PDB entry 5XUT | X-ray diffraction, 2.40 A resolution | chains A and C of the 4 polymer chains in the assembly

== Chain A ==
Name: LbCpf1
Source organism: Lachnospiraceae bacterium ND2006
Amino-acid sequence (1231 residues; row label = number of the first residue in the row; numbers below 1 keep their minus sign (Gly-2 is residue -2)):
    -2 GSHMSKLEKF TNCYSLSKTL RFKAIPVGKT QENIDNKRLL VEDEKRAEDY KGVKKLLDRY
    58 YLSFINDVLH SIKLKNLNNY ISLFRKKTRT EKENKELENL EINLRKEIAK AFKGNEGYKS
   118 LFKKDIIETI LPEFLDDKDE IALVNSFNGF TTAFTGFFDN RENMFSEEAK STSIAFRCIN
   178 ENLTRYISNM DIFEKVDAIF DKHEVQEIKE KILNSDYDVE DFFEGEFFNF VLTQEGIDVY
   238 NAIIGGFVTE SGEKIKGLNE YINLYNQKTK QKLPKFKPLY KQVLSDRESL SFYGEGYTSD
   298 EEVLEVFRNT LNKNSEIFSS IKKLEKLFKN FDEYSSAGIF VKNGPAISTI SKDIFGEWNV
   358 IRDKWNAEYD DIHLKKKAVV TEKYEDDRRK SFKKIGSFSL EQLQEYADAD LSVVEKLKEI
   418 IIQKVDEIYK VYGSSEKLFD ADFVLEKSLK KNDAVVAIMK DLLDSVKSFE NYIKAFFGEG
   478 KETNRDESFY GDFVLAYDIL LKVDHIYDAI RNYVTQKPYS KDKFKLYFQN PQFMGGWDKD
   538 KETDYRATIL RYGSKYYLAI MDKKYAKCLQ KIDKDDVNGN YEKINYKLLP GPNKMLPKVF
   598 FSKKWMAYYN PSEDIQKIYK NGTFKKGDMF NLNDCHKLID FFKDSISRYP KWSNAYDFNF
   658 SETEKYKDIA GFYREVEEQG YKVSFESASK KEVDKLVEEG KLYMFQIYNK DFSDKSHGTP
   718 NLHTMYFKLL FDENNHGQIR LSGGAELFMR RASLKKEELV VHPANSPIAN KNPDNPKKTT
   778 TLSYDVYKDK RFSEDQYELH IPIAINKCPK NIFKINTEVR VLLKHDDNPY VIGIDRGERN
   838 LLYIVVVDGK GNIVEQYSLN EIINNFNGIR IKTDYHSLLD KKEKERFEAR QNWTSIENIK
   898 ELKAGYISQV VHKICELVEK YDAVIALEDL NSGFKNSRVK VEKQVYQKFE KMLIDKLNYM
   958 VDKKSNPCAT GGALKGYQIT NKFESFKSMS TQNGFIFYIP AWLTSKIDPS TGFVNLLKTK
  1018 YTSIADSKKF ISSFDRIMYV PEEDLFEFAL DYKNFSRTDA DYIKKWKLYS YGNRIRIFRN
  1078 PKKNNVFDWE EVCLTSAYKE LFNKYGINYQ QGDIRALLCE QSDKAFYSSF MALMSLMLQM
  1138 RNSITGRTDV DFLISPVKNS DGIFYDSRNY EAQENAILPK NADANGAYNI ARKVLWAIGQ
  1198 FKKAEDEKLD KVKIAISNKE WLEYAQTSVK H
Disordered / not traced: -2 to 0, 372-376, 1078-1081, 1227-1228
Metal / ion sites: Mg2+: Thr716 (shared with 1 residue of chain B)
What the authors report for this chain:
  - binding site for the 29-nt DNA strand (chain C): Lys538, Tyr542
  - conformationally variable residues (order/disorder transition): Lys595
  - catalytic residues: Arg1138 (proposed by the authors, not directly observed)
  - mutagenesis - D832A, E925A, D1180A: abolished catalytic activity
  - mutagenesis - R1138A: decreased catalytic activity

== Chain C ==
Molecule: 29-nt DNA strand
Sequence (29 nucleotides; each row starts with the number of its first residue; numbers below 1 keep their minus sign (DG-19 is residue -19)):
   -19 GCCAAGCGCA CCTAATTTCC TAGAGGACG

== Interface between chain A and chain C ==
Contacting residue pairs - 87 pairs, chain A then chain C:
  Ser14(A) - DC0(C)  base contact
  Asp156(A) - DC-1(C)  sugar contact
  Asn160(A) - DT-2(C)  hydrogen bond to the sugar
  Lys167(A) - DT-3(C)  phosphate contact
  Lys167(A) - DT-2(C)  salt bridge to the phosphate
  Ser168(A) - DT-4(C)  hydrogen bond to the phosphate
  Ser168(A) - DT-3(C)  hydrogen bond to the phosphate
  Thr169(A) - DT-3(C)  sugar contact
  Gly242(A) - DG-14(C)  phosphate contact
  Gly242(A) - DC-13(C)  sugar contact
  Gly243(A) - DC-13(C)  sugar contact
  Val245(A) - DC-13(C)  sugar contact
  Lys251(A) - DG-14(C)  sugar contact
  Lys251(A) - DC-13(C)  sugar contact
  Asn256(A) - DA-15(C)  phosphate contact
  Asn256(A) - DG-14(C)  hydrogen bond to the phosphate
  Glu257(A) - DA-15(C)  base contact
  Glu257(A) - DG-14(C)  sugar contact
  Asn260(A) - DA-16(C)  hydrogen bond to the base
  Asn260(A) - DA-15(C)  hydrogen bond to the sugar
  Gln264(A) - DA-16(C)  sugar contact
  Lys272(A) - DA-15(C)  salt bridge to the phosphate
  Lys272(A) - DG-14(C)  salt bridge to the phosphate
  Ser286(A) - DC-13(C)  phosphate contact
  Ser286(A) - DG-12(C)  hydrogen bond to the phosphate
  Ser288(A) - DC-13(C)  hydrogen bond to the phosphate
  Tyr290(A) - DG-12(C)  sugar contact
  Tyr290(A) - DC-11(C)  sugar contact
  Ser345(A) - DG-19(C)  base contact
  Lys349(A) - DG-19(C)  hydrogen bond to the sugar
  Trp355(A) - DG-19(C)  hydrogen bond to the base
  Arg508(A) - DG-12(C)  base contact
  Asn509(A) - DC-11(C)  sugar contact
  Asn509(A) - DA-10(C)  sugar contact
  Thr512(A) - DA-10(C)  phosphate contact
  Thr512(A) - DC-9(C)  sugar contact
  Gln513(A) - DA-10(C)  phosphate contact
  Gln513(A) - DC-9(C)  phosphate contact
  Lys514(A) - DC-9(C)  hydrogen bond to the phosphate
  Gly533(A) - DA2(C)  phosphate contact
  Trp534(A) - DA2(C)  phosphate contact
  Asp535(A) - DA2(C)  hydrogen bond to the phosphate
  Asp535(A) - DG3(C)  phosphate contact
  Asp537(A) - DG3(C)  phosphate contact
  Lys538(A) - DA2(C)  base contact
  Lys538(A) - DG3(C)  hydrogen bond to the base
  Tyr542(A) - DA2(C)  hydrogen bond to the phosphate
  Lys584(A) - DG3(C)  salt bridge to the phosphate
  Leu585(A) - DT1(C)  phosphate contact
  Leu585(A) - DA2(C)  sugar contact
  Pro587(A) - DA2(C)  sugar contact
  Met592(A) - DA2(C)  sugar contact
  Lys595(A) - DA2(C)  hydrogen bond to the base
  Lys595(A) - DG3(C)  base contact
  Lys595(A) - DA4(C)  sugar contact
  Val596(A) - DG3(C)  sugar contact
  Val596(A) - DA4(C)  phosphate contact
  Ser599(A) - DA4(C)  phosphate contact
  Ser599(A) - DG5(C)  phosphate contact
  Lys600(A) - DG5(C)  phosphate contact
  Lys601(A) - DA4(C)  salt bridge to the phosphate
  Lys601(A) - DG5(C)  hydrogen bond to the phosphate
  Tyr646(A) - DG3(C)  sugar contact
  Tyr646(A) - DA4(C)  hydrogen bond to the phosphate
  Lys648(A) - DG3(C)  phosphate contact
  Trp649(A) - DG3(C)  hydrogen bond to the phosphate
  Ser739(A) - DC0(C)  sugar contact
  Ser739(A) - DT1(C)  phosphate contact
  Gly740(A) - DC0(C)  hydrogen bond to the phosphate
  Gly740(A) - DT1(C)  hydrogen bond to the phosphate
  Pro799(A) - DC0(C)  base contact
  Arg883(A) - DC-8(C)  hydrogen bond to the phosphate
  Arg883(A) - DT-7(C)  salt bridge to the phosphate
  Ile893(A) - DC-9(C)  sugar contact
  Ile893(A) - DC-8(C)  sugar contact
  Asn895(A) - DC-8(C)  sugar contact
  Asn895(A) - DT-7(C)  phosphate contact
  Ile896(A) - DT-7(C)  hydrogen bond to the phosphate
  Lys897(A) - DT-7(C)  salt bridge to the phosphate
  Lys897(A) - DA-6(C)  phosphate contact
  Gln944(A) - DA-5(C)  hydrogen bond to the phosphate
  Lys945(A) - DA-6(C)  salt bridge to the phosphate
  Lys948(A) - DA-5(C)  phosphate contact
  Ser982(A) - DT-4(C)  phosphate contact
  Phe983(A) - DT-4(C)  hydrogen bond to the phosphate
  Lys984(A) - DT-4(C)  hydrogen bond to the phosphate
  Lys984(A) - DT-3(C)  salt bridge to the phosphate
Other interface residues (no listed pair), chain A (63 interface residues in all): Asn157, Ala166, Tyr583, Leu738, Phe980

== In short ==
63 residues of chain A and 23 residues of chain C are in contact; the contacts include 25 hydrogen bonds and 9
salt bridges. Among the polar pairs are Asn260(A)-DA-16(C), Trp355(A)-DG-19(C) and Lys538(A)-DG3(C). From the
paper: the catalytic residue Arg1138(A); D832A, E925A and D1180A of chain A abolish catalytic activity.
Chain A is LbCpf1 (Lachnospiraceae bacterium ND2006) and chain C is a 29-nt DNA strand; the structure, Crystal
structure of Lachnospiraceae bacterium ND2006 Cpf1 in complex with crRNA and target DNA (TCTA PAM), was
determined by X-ray diffraction together with 5XUS, 5XUU and 5XUZ from the same study.
